PDB entry 5JRG | X-ray diffraction, 2.50 A resolution | chains E and J of the 10 polymer chains in the assembly

== Chain E ==
Protein: Histone H3.1
Organism: Homo sapiens
UniProt: P68431 (H31_HUMAN); residues 0-135 here correspond to UniProt positions 1-136 (UniProt number = residue number + 1)
Chain sequence (139 residues; each row starts with the number of its first residue; numbers below 1 keep their minus sign (Gly-3 is residue -3)):
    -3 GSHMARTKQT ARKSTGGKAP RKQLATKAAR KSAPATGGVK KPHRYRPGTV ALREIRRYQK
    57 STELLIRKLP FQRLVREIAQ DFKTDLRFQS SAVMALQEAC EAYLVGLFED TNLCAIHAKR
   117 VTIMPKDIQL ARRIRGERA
Unresolved in the structure: -3 to 36
Differences from the reference sequence: expression tag (-3 to -1)
Bound ions: Mn2+: Asp77 (shared with 1 residue of chain D)
UniProt features mapped onto this chain:
  - modified residue: Arg2 (Asymmetric dimethylarginine), Thr3 (Phosphothreonine), Lys4 (Allysine), Gln5 (5-glutamyl dopamine), Thr6 (Phosphothreonine), Arg8 (Citrulline), Lys9 (N6,N6,N6-trimethyllysine), Ser10 (ADP-ribosylserine), Thr11 (Phosphothreonine), Lys14 (N6-(2-hydroxyisobutyryl)lysine), Arg17 (Asymmetric dimethylarginine), Lys18 (N6-(2-hydroxyisobutyryl)lysine), Lys23 (N6-(2-hydroxyisobutyryl)lysine), Arg26 (Citrulline), Lys27 (N6,N6,N6-trimethyllysine), Ser28 (ADP-ribosylserine), Lys36 (N6,N6,N6-trimethyllysine), Lys37 (N6-methyllysine), Tyr41 (Phosphotyrosine), Lys56 (N6,N6,N6-trimethyllysine) and 8 more in UniProt
  - lipidation: Lys18 (N6-decanoyllysine)

== Chain J ==
Molecule: 145-nt DNA strand
Organism: Homo sapiens
Sequence (145 nucleotides; numbered 1 to 145; the number before each row is that of its first residue):
     1 ATCAATATCC ACCTGCAGAT TCTACCAAAA GTGTATTTGG AAACTGCTCC ATCAAAAGGC
    61 ATGTTCAGCT GGTTCAGCTG AACATGCCTT TTGATGGAGC AGTTTCCAAA TACACTXTTG
   121 GTAGAATCTG CAGGTGGATA TTGAT
Modified / non-standard residues: 3DR (1',2'-dideoxyribofuranose-5'-phosphate) at position 117
Bound ions: Mn2+ site 1 near DT37 (its only coordinating residue here); Mn2+ site 2 near DG39 (its only coordinating residue here); Mn2+ site 3 near DG68 (its only coordinating residue here); Mn2+ site 4 near DG99 (its only coordinating residue here); Mn2+ site 5 near DG120 (its only coordinating residue here); Mn2+ site 6 near DG133 (its only coordinating residue here)

== How chain E and chain J interact ==
Residue-residue contacts - 24 pairs, chain E then chain J:
  Arg40(E) with DT65(J), base contact; DG143(J), sugar contact
  Tyr41(E) with DT142(J), phosphate contact; DG143(J), phosphate contact
  Arg42(E) with DG68(J), salt bridge to the phosphate; DG143(J), hydrogen bond to the phosphate
  Pro43(E) with DA67(J), phosphate contact; DG68(J), sugar contact
  Thr45(E) with DG143(J), hydrogen bond to the phosphate
  Arg63(E) with DC60(J), salt bridge to the phosphate
  Arg72(E) with DA51(J), salt bridge to the phosphate
  Arg83(E) with DC50(J), sugar contact; DA51(J), phosphate contact
  Phe84(E) with DC50(J), sugar contact; DA51(J), hydrogen bond to the phosphate
  Gln85(E) with DC50(J), phosphate contact
  Ser86(E) with DC50(J), hydrogen bond to the phosphate
  Arg116(E) with DT70(J), phosphate contact; DG71(J), phosphate contact
  Val117(E) with DC69(J), phosphate contact; DT70(J), hydrogen bond to the phosphate
  Thr118(E) with DC69(J), hydrogen bond to the phosphate; DT70(J), hydrogen bond to the phosphate
  Met120(E) with DG71(J), phosphate contact
Also at the interface, not in a pair above, chain E (17 interface residues in all): His39, Lys115
Also at the interface, not in a pair above, chain J (13 interface residues in all): DG59, DA144

== Overview ==
17 residues of chain E and 13 residues of chain J are in contact; the contacts include 7 hydrogen bonds and 3
salt bridges. Among the polar pairs are Arg42(E)-DG143(J), Thr45(E)-DG143(J) and Phe84(E)-DA51(J).
Here chain E is Histone H3.1 and chain J is a 145-nt DNA strand, both from Homo sapiens. Entry 5JRG (Crystal
structure of the nucleosome containing the DNA with tetrahydrofuran (THF)) was determined by X-ray
diffraction.
